Entry 4ASE (X-ray diffraction, 1.83 A resolution); this record covers chain A.

== Chain A ==
Molecule: Vascular endothelial growth factor receptor 2
Organism: Homo sapiens
Notes: EC 2.7.10.1; fragment: juxtamembrane and kinase domains, residues 787-1171
UniProtKB: P35968 (VGFR2_HUMAN); numbering as in UniProt; present here: 787-939, 990-1171
Amino-acid sequence (353 residues; row label = number of the first residue in the row; note: 50 numbers in that range are skipped by the numbering (no residue carries them; nothing is unmodelled there)):
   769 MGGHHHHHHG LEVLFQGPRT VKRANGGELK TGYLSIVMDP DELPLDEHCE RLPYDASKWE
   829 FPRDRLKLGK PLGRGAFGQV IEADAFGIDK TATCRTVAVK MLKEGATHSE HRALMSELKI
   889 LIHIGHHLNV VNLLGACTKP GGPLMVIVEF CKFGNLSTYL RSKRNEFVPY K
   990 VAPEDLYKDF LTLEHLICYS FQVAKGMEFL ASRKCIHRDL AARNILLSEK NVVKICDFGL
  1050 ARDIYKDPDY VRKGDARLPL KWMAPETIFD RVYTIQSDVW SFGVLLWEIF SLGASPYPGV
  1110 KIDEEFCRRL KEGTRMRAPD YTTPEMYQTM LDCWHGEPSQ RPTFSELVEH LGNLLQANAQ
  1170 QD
Disordered / not traced: 769-806, 990-995, 1170-1171
Construct notes: expression tag (769-786); engineered mutation Val-990 (Glu in P35968)
Ligand contacts: tivozanib (AV9): Leu-840, Gly-841, Val-848, Ala-866, Lys-868, Glu-885, Leu-889, Ile-892, Val-899, Val-914, Val-916, Glu-917, Phe-918, Cys-919, Lys-920, Gly-922, Leu-1019, Leu-1035, Cys-1045, Asp-1046, Phe-1047
From the paper describing this entry:
  - binding site for tivozanib: Glu-885, Asp-1046

== Overview ==
Chain A binds tivozanib. From the paper: a binding site for tivozanib at Glu-885 and Asp-1046.
Chain A is Vascular endothelial growth factor receptor 2 (Homo sapiens); the structure, Crystal structure of
VEGFR2 (juxtamembrane and kinase domains) in complex with tivozanib (av-951), was determined by X-ray
diffraction, deposited together with 4AG8, 4AGC, 4AGD and 4ASD.
